Entry 9LMU (X-ray diffraction, 1.57 A resolution); this record covers chain A.

== Chain A ==
Protein: Poly(ethylene terephthalate) hydrolase
From: Piscinibacter sakaiensis
Notes: EC 3.1.1.101
UniProt: A0A0K8P6T7 (PETH_PISS1); numbering as in UniProt (aligned over 30-290)
Amino-acid sequence (263 residues; each row starts with the number of its first residue):
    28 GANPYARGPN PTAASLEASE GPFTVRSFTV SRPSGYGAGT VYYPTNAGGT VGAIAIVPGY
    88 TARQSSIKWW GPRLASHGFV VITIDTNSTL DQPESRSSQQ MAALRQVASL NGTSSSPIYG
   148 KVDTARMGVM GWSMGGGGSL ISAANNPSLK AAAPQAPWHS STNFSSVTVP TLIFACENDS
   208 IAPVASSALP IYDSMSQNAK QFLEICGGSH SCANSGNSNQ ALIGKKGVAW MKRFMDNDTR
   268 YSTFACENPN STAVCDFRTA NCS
Disulfides: Cys-203/Cys-239, Cys-233/Cys-282, Cys-273/Cys-289
Differences from the reference sequence: expression tag (28-29); engineered mutation Glu-47 (Ala in A0A0K8P6T7); conflict Glu-121 (Ser in A0A0K8P6T7), His-186 (Asp in A0A0K8P6T7), Ala-212 (Asn in A0A0K8P6T7), Gln-224 (Arg in A0A0K8P6T7), Cys-233 (Asn in A0A0K8P6T7), Ala-280 (Arg in A0A0K8P6T7), Cys-282 (Ser in A0A0K8P6T7)

== Overview ==
Chain A is Poly(ethylene terephthalate) hydrolase (Piscinibacter sakaiensis); the structure, Crystal structure
of variant FAST-ACC-A47E, was determined by X-ray diffraction, deposited together with 9LMS, 9LMT, 9LMV, 9LMW
and 9LMX.
